Entry 6PSR (electron microscopy, 3.40 A resolution); this record covers chains J and L of the 10 polymer chains in the assembly.

== Chain J ==
Molecule: DNA-directed RNA polymerase subunit beta'
Source organism: Escherichia coli
Notes: EC 2.7.7.6
UniProt: P0A8T7 (RPOC_ECOLI); residues 2-1407 here = UniProt positions 2-1407
Amino-acid sequence (1430 residues; each row starts with the number of its first residue):
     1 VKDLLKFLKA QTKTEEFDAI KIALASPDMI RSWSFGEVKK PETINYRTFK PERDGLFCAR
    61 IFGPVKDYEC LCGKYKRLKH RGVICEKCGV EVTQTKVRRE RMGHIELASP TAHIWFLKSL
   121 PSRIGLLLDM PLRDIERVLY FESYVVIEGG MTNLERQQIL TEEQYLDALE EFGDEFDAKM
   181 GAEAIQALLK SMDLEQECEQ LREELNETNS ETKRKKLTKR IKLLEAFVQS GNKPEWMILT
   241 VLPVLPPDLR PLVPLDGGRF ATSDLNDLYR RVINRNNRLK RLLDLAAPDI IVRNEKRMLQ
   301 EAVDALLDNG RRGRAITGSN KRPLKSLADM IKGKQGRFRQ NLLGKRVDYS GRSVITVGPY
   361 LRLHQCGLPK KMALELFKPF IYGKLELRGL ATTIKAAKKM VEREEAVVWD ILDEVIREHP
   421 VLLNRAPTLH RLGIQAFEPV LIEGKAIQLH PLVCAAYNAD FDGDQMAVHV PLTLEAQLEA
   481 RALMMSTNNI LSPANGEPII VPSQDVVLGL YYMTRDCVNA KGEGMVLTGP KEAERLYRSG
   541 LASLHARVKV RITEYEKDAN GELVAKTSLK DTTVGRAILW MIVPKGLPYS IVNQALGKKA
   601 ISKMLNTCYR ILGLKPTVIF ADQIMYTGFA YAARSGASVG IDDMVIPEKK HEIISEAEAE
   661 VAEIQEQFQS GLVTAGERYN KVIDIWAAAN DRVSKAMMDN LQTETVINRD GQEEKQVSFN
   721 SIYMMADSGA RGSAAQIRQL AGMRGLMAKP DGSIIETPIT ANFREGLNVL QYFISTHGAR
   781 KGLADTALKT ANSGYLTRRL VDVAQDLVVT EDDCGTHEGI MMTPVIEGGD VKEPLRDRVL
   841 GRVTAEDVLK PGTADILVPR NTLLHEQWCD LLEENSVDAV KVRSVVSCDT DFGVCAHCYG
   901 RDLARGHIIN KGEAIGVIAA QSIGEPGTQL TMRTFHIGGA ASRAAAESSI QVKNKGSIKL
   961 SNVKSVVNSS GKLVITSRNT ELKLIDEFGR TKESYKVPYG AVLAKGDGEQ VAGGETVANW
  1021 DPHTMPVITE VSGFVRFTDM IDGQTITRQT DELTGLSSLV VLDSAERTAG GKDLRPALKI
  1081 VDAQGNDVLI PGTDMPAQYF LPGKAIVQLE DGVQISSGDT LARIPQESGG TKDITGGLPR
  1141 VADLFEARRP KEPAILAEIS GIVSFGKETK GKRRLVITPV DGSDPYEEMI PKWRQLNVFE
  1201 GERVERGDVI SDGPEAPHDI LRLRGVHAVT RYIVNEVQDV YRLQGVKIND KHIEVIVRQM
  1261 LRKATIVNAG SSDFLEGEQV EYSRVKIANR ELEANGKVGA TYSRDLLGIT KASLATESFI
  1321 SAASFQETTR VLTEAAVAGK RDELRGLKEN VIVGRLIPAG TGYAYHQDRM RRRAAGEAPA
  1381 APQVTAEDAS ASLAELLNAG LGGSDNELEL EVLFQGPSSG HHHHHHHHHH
Unresolved in the structure: 1-15, 938-947, 1127-1131, 1376-1430
Differences from the reference sequence: expression tag (1, 1408-1430)
Ion coordination: Zn2+ site 1: Cys70, Cys72, Cys85, Cys88; Mg2+: Asp460, Asp462, Asp464; Zn2+ site 2: Cys814, Cys888, Cys895, Cys898
Ligand contacts: chapso (1N7): Phe935, Ile937, Leu1243, Gln1244
Swiss-Prot annotation at these positions:
  - binding site (Zn(2+)): Cys70, Cys72, Cys85, Cys88, Cys814, Cys888, Cys895, Cys898
  - binding site (Mg(2+)): Asp460, Asp462, Asp464
  - modified residue: Lys983 (N6-acetyllysine)
  - mutagenesis: Gln504 (Q504P: Resistant to antibiotics salinamide A and B), Asn690 (N690D: Resistant to antibiotics salinamide A and B), Met697 (M697V: Resistant to antibiotics salinamide A and B), Ala735 (A735T: Resistant to antibiotics salinamide A and B), Arg738 (R738C/H/P/S: Resistant to antibiotics salinamide A and B), Ala748 (A748E: Resistant to antibiotics salinamide A and B), Pro758 (P758S/T: Resistant to antibiotics salinamide A and B), Phe763 (F763C: Resistant to antibiotics salinamide A and B), Ser775 (S775A: Resistant to antibiotics salinamide A and B), Ala779 (A779T/V: Resistant to antibiotics salinamide A and B), Arg780 (R780C: Resistant to antibiotics salinamide A and B), Gly782 (G782A/C: Resistant to antibiotics salinamide A and B), 1 further mutagenesis entry in UniProt

== Chain L ==
Molecule: RNA polymerase sigma factor RpoD
Source organism: Escherichia coli
UniProt: Q0P6L9 (Q0P6L9_ECOLX); residues 1-613 here = UniProt positions 1-613
Amino-acid sequence (616 residues; each row starts with the number of its first residue; numbers below 1 keep their minus sign (Ser-2 is residue -2)):
    -2 SEFMEQNPQS QLKLLVTRGK EQGYLTYAEV NDHLPEDIVD SDQIEDIIQM INDMGIQVME
    58 EAPDADDLML AENTADEDAA EAAAQVLSSV ESEIGRTTDP VRMYMREMGT VELLTREGEI
   118 DIAKRIEDGI NQVQCSVAEY PEAITYLLEQ YDRVEAEEAR LSDLITGFVD PNAEEDLAPT
   178 ATHVGSELSQ EDLDDDEDED EEDGDDDSAD DDNSIDPELA REKFAELRAQ YVVTRDTIKA
   238 KGRSHATAQE EILKLSEVFK QFRLVPKQFD YLVNSMRVMM DRVRTQERLI MKLCVEQCKM
   298 PKKNFITLFT GNETSDTWFN AAIAMNKPWS EKLHDVSEEV HRALQKLQQI EEETGLTIEQ
   358 VKDINRRMSI GEAKARRAKK EMVEANLRLV ISIAKKYTNR GLQFLDLIQE GNIGLMKAVD
   418 KFEYRRGYKF STYATWWIRQ AITRSIADQA RTIRIPVHMI ETINKLNRIS RQMLQEMGRE
   478 PTPEELAERM LMPEDKIRKV LKIAKEPISM ETPIGDDEDS HLGDFIEDTT LELPLDSATT
   538 ESLRAATHDV LAGLTAREAK VLRMRFGIDM NTDYTLEEVG KQFDVTRERI RQIEAKALRK
   598 LRHPSRSEVL RSFLDD
Unresolved in the structure: -2 to 6, 59-64, 167-212, 236-242
Differences from the reference sequence: expression tag (-2 to 0)
Ligand contacts:
  - chapso (1N7), molecule 1: Ile505, Thr509, Ile511, Leu519
  - chapso (1N7), molecule 2: Ile511, Gly512, Asp513, Phe522, Glu524
From the paper describing this entry:
  - conformationally variable residues (side-chain flip): Trp433

== Chain J / chain L interface ==
Contacting residue pairs (90):
  Glu42(J) with Arg451(L)
  Thr43(J) with Thr449(L), hydrogen bond (side chain-backbone); Ile450(L)
  Ile44(J) with Ile450(L), hydrophobic
  Tyr46(J) with Arg451(L); Ile452(L), hydrophobic; Pro453(L); Ile500(L)
  Lys79(J) with Thr569(L), hydrogen bond; Asp570(L), salt bridge
  Leu120(J) with Ala76(L); Ala79(L)
  Pro121(J) with Ala79(L)
  Arg133(J) with Arg93(L); Thr95(L), hydrogen bond
  Tyr140(J) with Thr95(L); Met100(L), hydrophobic
  Glu142(J) with Met100(L); Arg103(L), salt bridge
  Pro251(J) with Met507(L)
  Leu252(J) with Thr449(L)
  Val253(J) with Met507(L), hydrophobic; Ile523(L), hydrophobic
  Arg259(J) with Lys502(L); Glu503(L); Ile505(L)
  Phe260(J) with Pro504(L); Ile505(L), hydrogen bond (backbone-backbone)
  Ala261(J) with Ile505(L)
  Thr262(J) with Pro504(L); Ile505(L), hydrogen bond (backbone-backbone); Ser506(L); Met507(L), hydrogen bond (backbone-backbone)
  Ser263(J) with Met507(L)
  Asp264(J) with Ser506(L), hydrogen bond
  Arg270(J) with Gln446(L)
  Asn274(J) with Gln446(L)
  Arg275(J) with Gln400(L); Asp403(L), salt bridge
  Arg278(J) with Asp403(L), salt bridge; Gln406(L); Glu407(L), salt bridge; Ile410(L); Gln446(L)
  Arg281(J) with Glu407(L), salt bridge
  Leu282(J) with Gln406(L); Ile410(L), hydrophobic
  Leu285(J) with Met413(L), hydrophobic
  Ala287(J) with Met413(L), hydrophobic
  Pro288(J) with Val380(L), hydrophobic; Met413(L)
  Asp289(J) with Lys377(L)
  Ile290(J) with Tyr101(L), hydrophobic
  Ile291(J) with Gln406(L); Asn409(L)
  Arg293(J) with Glu104(L), salt bridge
  Asn294(J) with Tyr101(L); Gln406(L)
  Glu295(J) with Gln406(L)
  Arg297(J) with Met100(L)
  Met298(J) with Leu402(L), hydrophobic; Asp403(L); Gln406(L)
  Glu301(J) with Pro97(L)
  Arg312(J) with Asp43(L)
  Arg314(J) with Asp39(L), salt bridge
  Lys325(J) with Glu508(L), salt bridge
  Gln335(J) with His518(L), hydrogen bond
  Arg346(J) with Glu515(L), salt bridge
  Thr392(J) with Glu605(L)
  Thr393(J) with Ser609(L); Phe610(L)
  Ile394(J) with Leu532(L), hydrophobic; Ala535(L); Thr536(L); Ser539(L)
  Lys395(J) with Thr536(L); Ser609(L); Phe610(L), hydrogen bond (side chain-backbone); Asp612(L), salt bridge
  Ala396(J) with Ser609(L)
  Lys398(J) with Leu532(L)
  Arg799(J) with Leu67(L); Ala68(L), hydrogen bond (side chain-backbone)
  Asp1143(J) with Leu67(L)
  Arg1148(J) with Leu67(L)
  Thr1310(J) with Glu69(L)
  Leu1314(J) with Thr71(L)
  Arg1330(J) with Thr71(L); Asp73(L), salt bridge
Also at the interface, not in a pair above, chain J (67 interface residues in all): Arg77, Leu132, Glu136, Leu255, Gly257, Arg271, Ala286, Gly313, Ile316, Thr317, Asn320, Tyr382, Pro1139
Also at the interface, not in a pair above, chain L (71 interface residues in all): Glu42, Met47, Asp50, Asn70, Ala72, Asp75, Ala80, Val83, Ser86, Val87, Arg373, Ala447, Arg448, His455, Lys499, Asp516, Leu519, Leu611

== Overview ==
Chain J and chain L form an interface of 67 and 71 residues respectively; the contacts include 10 hydrogen
bonds and 12 salt bridges. Polar pairs include Lys79(J)-Asp570(L), Glu142(J)-Arg103(L) and
Arg275(J)-Asp403(L). Chain J binds chapso. Bound to chain L: chapso. From the paper: conformational
variability at Trp433(L).
Chain J is DNA-directed RNA polymerase subunit beta' and chain L is RNA polymerase sigma factor RpoD, both
from Escherichia coli; the structure, Escherichia coli RNA polymerase promoter unwinding intermediate (TRPi1)
with TraR and rpsT P2 promoter, was determined by electron microscopy together with 6PSQ, 6PSS, 6PST, 6PSU,
6PSV and 6PSW from the same study.
